PDB entry 9L3P | X-ray diffraction, 2.34 A resolution | chain A

== Chain A ==
Name: Glycoside hydrolase superfamily
From: Aspergillus oryzae RIB40
UniProtKB: I8IVP5 (I8IVP5_ASPO3); numbering as in UniProt (aligned over 18-569)
Amino-acid sequence (648 residues; row label = number of the first residue in the row; numbers below 1 keep their minus sign (Met-70 is residue -70)):
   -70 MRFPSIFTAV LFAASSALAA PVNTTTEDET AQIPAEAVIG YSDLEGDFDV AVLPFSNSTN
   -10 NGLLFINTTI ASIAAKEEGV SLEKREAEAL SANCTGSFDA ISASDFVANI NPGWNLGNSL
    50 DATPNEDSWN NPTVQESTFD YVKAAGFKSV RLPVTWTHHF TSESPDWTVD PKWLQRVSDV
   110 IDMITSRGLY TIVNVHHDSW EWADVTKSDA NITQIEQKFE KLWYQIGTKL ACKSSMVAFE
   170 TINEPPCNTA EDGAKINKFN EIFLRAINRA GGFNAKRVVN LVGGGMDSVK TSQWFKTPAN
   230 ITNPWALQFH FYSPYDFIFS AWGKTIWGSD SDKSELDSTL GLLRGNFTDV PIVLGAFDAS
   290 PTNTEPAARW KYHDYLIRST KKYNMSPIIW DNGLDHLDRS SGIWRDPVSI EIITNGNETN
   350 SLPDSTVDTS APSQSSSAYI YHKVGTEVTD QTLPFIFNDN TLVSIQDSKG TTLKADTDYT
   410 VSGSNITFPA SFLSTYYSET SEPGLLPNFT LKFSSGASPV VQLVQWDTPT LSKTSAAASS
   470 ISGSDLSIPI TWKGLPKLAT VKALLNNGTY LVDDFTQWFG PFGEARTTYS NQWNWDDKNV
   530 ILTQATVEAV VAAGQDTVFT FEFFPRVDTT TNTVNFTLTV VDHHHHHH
Disordered / not traced: -70 to 20, 570-577
Construct notes: initiating methionine (-70); expression tag (-69 to 17, 570-577); engineered mutation Ala285 (Glu in I8IVP5)
Disulfides: Cys23-Cys161
Glycans and other covalent adducts: N-acetylglucosamine (NAG) linked to Asn275, Asn496, Asn564; alpha-D-mannopyranose (MAN) linked to Ser364; glycan linked to Asn437

== Summary ==
N-acetylglucosamine is covalently linked to Asn275, Asn496 and Asn564. Covalently linked
alpha-D-mannopyranose: at Ser364.
Chain A is Glycoside hydrolase superfamily (Aspergillus oryzae RIB40); the structure, Crystal structure of
endo-processive xyloglucanase Xeg5A E285A from Aspergillus oryzae with GLLX/L, was determined by X-ray
diffraction (same publication as 9L3D, 9L3J and 9L3O).
